1RZZ - chains L and M of the 3 polymer chains in the assembly; structure by X-ray diffraction, 2.40 A resolution.

# Chain L
Molecule: Reaction center protein L chain
From: Rhodobacter sphaeroides
UniProt: P02954 (RCEL_RHOSH); residue numbers follow UniProt; this construct covers 1-281
Chain sequence (281 residues; numbered 1 to 281; the number before each row is that of its first residue):
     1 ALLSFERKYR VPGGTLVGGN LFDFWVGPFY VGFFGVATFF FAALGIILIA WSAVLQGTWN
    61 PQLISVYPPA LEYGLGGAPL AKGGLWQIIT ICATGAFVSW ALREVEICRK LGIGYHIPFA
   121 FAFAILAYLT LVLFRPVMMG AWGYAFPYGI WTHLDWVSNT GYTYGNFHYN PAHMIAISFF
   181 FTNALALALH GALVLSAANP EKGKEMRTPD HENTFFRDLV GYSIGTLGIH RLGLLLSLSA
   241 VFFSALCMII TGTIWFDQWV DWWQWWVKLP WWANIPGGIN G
Sequence notes: engineered mutation Asn213 (Asp in P02954)
Bound ions: Fe2+: His190, His230 (shared with His219(M), Glu234(M), His266(M) of chain M)
Residues lining bound ligands:
  - bacteriochlorophyll a (BCL), molecule 1: Ile46, Ile49, Phe97, Tyr128, Leu131, Phe146, Ile150, Trp151, His153, Leu154, Trp156, Val157
  - bacteriochlorophyll a (BCL), molecule 2: Phe97, Phe121, Ala124, Ile125, Ala127, Tyr128, Leu131, Trp156, Val157, Ser158, Thr160, Gly161, Tyr162, Asn166, Phe167, His168, His173, Ala176, Ile177, Phe180, Phe181, Val241, Ser244, Ala245, Cys247, Met248
  - bacteriochlorophyll a (BCL), molecule 3: Val157, Tyr162, His168, Phe181
  - bacteriochlorophyll a (BCL), molecule 4: His168, Met174, Ile177, Ser178, Phe181, Thr182, Leu185
  - bacteriopheophytin a (BPH), molecule 1: Thr38, Phe41, Ala42, Gly45, Ile49, Ile89, Cys92, Ala93, Ala96, Phe97, Trp100, Glu104, Ile117, Ala120, Phe121, Phe123, Ala124, Tyr128, Phe146, Tyr148, Gly149, Ile150, His153, Phe180, Ser237, Leu238, Val241
  - bacteriopheophytin a (BPH), molecule 2: Phe181, Ala184, Leu185, Ala188, Leu189, Phe216, Leu219, Val220
  - ubiquinone-10 (U10): Leu185, Ala186, Leu189, His190, Leu193, Phe216, Val220, Gly221, Tyr222, Ser223, Ile224, Gly225, Ile229, Leu232

# Chain M
Molecule: Reaction center protein M chain
From: Rhodobacter sphaeroides
UniProt: P02953 (RCEM_RHOSH); residues 1-307 here = UniProt positions 1-307
Chain sequence (307 residues; numbered 1 to 307; the number before each row is that of its first residue):
     1 AEYQNIFSQV QVRGPADLGM TEDVNLANRS GVGPFSTLLG WFGNAQLGPI YLGSLGVLSL
    61 FSGLMWFFTI GIWFWYQAGW NPAVFLRDLF FFSLEPPAPE YGLSFAAPLK EGGLWLIASF
   121 FMFVAVWSWW GRTYLRAQAL GMGKHTAWAF LSAIWLWMVL GFIRPILMGS WSEAVPYGIF
   181 SHLDWTNNFS LVHGNLFYNP FHGLSIAFLY GSALLFAMHG ATILAVSRFG GECELEQIAD
   241 RGTAAERAAL FWRWTMGFNA TMEGIHRWAI WMAVLVTLTG GIGILLSGTV VDNWYVWGQN
   301 HGMAPLN
Not modelled in the structure: 1-2, 302-307
Sequence notes: engineered mutation Cys233 (Arg in P02953)
Bound ions: Fe2+: His219, Glu234, His266 (shared with His190(L), His230(L) of chain L)
Residues lining bound ligands:
  - bacteriochlorophyll a (BCL), molecule 1: Trp66, Met122, Val126, Phe150, Ala153, Ile154, Leu156, Trp157, Leu160, Trp185, Thr186, Asn187, Phe189, Ser190, Asn195, Leu196, Phe197, His202, Ser205, Ile206, Leu209, Tyr210, Val276, Thr277, Gly280, Gly281, Gly283, Ile284
  - bacteriochlorophyll a (BCL), molecule 2: Met122, Trp157, Leu160, Val175, Ile179, His182, Leu183, Trp185, Thr186
  - bacteriochlorophyll a (BCL), molecule 3: Thr186, Phe197, Tyr210
  - bacteriochlorophyll a (BCL), molecule 4: Phe197, Gly203, Ile206, Ala207, Tyr210, Gly211, Leu214
  - bacteriopheophytin a (BPH), molecule 1: Ser59, Leu60, Gly63, Leu64, Trp66, Phe67, Ala125, Val126, Trp129, Thr133, Thr146, Ala149, Phe150, Ser152, Ala153, Ala273, Val274, Thr277
  - bacteriopheophytin a (BPH), molecule 2: Tyr210, Ala213, Leu214, Ala217, Met218, Trp252, Thr255, Met256
  - spheroidene (SPO): Trp66, Phe67, Phe68, Ile70, Gly71, Ile72, Phe74, Trp75, Phe85, Leu89, Phe105, Trp115, Leu116, Ser119, Phe120, Met122, Phe123, Trp157, Met158, Leu160, Gly161, Phe162, Trp171, Val175, Pro176, Tyr177, Gly178, Ile179, His182
  - ubiquinone-10 (U10), molecule 1: Ser30, Gly31, Val32, Gly33, Leu47, Gly48, Ile50
  - ubiquinone-10 (U10), molecule 2: Leu214, Leu215, Met218, His219, Thr222, Ile223, Ala248, Ala249, Trp252, Met256, Phe258, Asn259, Ala260, Thr261, Met262, Ile265, Trp268, Met272

# Interface between chain L and chain M
Residue-residue contacts (206; chain L residue first):
  Leu3(L) with Leu250(M), hydrophobic; Arg253(M); Asn259(M)
  Phe5(L) with Arg241(M); Glu246(M)
  Glu6(L) with Leu250(M); Arg253(M); Trp254(M), hydrogen bond
  Lys8(L) with Glu246(M), salt bridge
  Tyr9(L) with Thr243(M), hydrogen bond; Glu246(M), hydrogen bond; Arg247(M); Leu250(M), hydrophobic; Trp254(M)
  Arg10(L) with Trp254(M)
  Trp25(L) with Trp254(M)
  Pro28(L) with Arg253(M); Trp254(M); Gly257(M)
  Phe29(L) with Trp254(M); Thr255(M); Met256(M); Gly257(M)
  Tyr30(L) with Trp254(M), hydrogen bond (backbone-backbone)
  Trp100(L) with Thr255(M)
  Arg103(L) with Trp254(M), hydrogen bond (side chain-backbone); Thr255(M), hydrogen bond (side chain-backbone)
  Glu104(L) with Phe251(M); Thr255(M)
  Ile107(L) with Phe251(M), hydrophobic; Trp254(M); Thr255(M)
  Cys108(L) with Phe251(M), hydrophobic
  Lys110(L) with Trp254(M)
  Leu111(L) with Arg247(M), hydrogen bond (backbone-side chain); Leu250(M); Phe251(M); Trp254(M), hydrophobic
  Gly112(L) with Arg228(M), hydrogen bond (backbone-side chain); Phe229(M)
  Ile113(L) with Ala225(M); Val226(M), hydrophobic; Arg228(M); Arg247(M); Phe251(M), hydrophobic
  Gly114(L) with Ala225(M), hydrogen bond (backbone-backbone); Arg228(M)
  His116(L) with Gln4(M), hydrogen bond (side chain-backbone); Ala221(M); Leu224(M); Ala225(M)
  Ile117(L) with Ala221(M); Thr222(M); Phe251(M), hydrophobic; Trp252(M), hydrophobic
  Trp151(L) with Phe197(M)
  Leu154(L) with Phe197(M)
  Asp155(L) with Tyr198(M)
  Val157(L) with Phe197(M), hydrophobic
  Tyr162(L) with Asn187(M), hydrogen bond; Leu191(M)
  Asn166(L) with Leu183(M); Asn187(M)
  His168(L) with Leu183(M), hydrogen bond (side chain-backbone); Thr186(M)
  Tyr169(L) with Phe180(M), hydrophobic; Asp184(M), hydrogen bond
  Phe180(L) with Leu209(M); Ala213(M), hydrophobic
  Asn183(L) with Ser212(M), hydrogen bond (side chain-backbone); Ala213(M); Phe216(M)
  Ala184(L) with Ala273(M)
  Ala186(L) with Phe216(M)
  Leu187(L) with Ser212(M); Phe216(M); Ala269(M), hydrophobic
  Ala188(L) with Ala273(M), hydrophobic
  His190(L) with His219(M); Glu234(M), salt bridge; His266(M), hydrogen bond
  Gly191(L) with His266(M)
  Ala192(L) with His145(M); Thr146(M); Ile270(M), hydrophobic
  Val194(L) with Glu234(M); Leu235(M); His266(M)
  Leu195(L) with His145(M); Glu263(M); His266(M); Arg267(M); Ile270(M), hydrophobic
  Ser196(L) with Met142(M); Gly143(M), hydrogen bond (backbone-backbone); His145(M)
  Ala197(L) with Met142(M), hydrophobic; Leu235(M), hydrophobic
  Ala198(L) with Leu235(M)
  Asn199(L) with Gly143(M); His145(M); Glu263(M), hydrogen bond; Arg267(M), hydrogen bond
  Pro200(L) with Gly141(M); Gly143(M)
  Glu201(L) with Gln138(M); Gly141(M), hydrogen bond (backbone-backbone); Met142(M); Lys144(M), salt bridge
  Lys204(L) with Gly141(M)
  Met206(L) with Leu235(M); Ala239(M), hydrophobic
  Arg207(L) with Glu22(M), salt bridge; Leu140(M), hydrogen bond (side chain-backbone); Gly141(M); Met142(M); Leu235(M)
  Thr208(L) with Leu235(M)
  Pro209(L) with Leu235(M)
  Asp210(L) with Asp17(M); Met20(M)
  His211(L) with Met20(M); Glu22(M), salt bridge; Met142(M)
  Glu212(L) with Leu235(M)
  Thr214(L) with Gly19(M); Met20(M), hydrogen bond (side chain-backbone); Arg29(M); Leu140(M)
  Phe215(L) with Thr133(M); Arg136(M); Ala137(M); Leu140(M), hydrophobic; Met142(M), hydrophobic; Thr146(M)
  Arg217(L) with Asp17(M), salt bridge; Gln46(M); Gly48(M); Pro49(M); Ile50(M)
  Asp218(L) with Arg29(M), salt bridge; Ile50(M); Tyr51(M), hydrogen bond (backbone-backbone); Arg132(M), hydrogen bond (backbone-side chain)
  Leu219(L) with Trp129(M); Arg132(M), hydrogen bond (backbone-side chain)
  Val220(L) with Ile50(M)
  Gly221(L) with Leu47(M); Gly48(M), hydrogen bond (backbone-backbone); Pro49(M); Ile50(M)
  Tyr222(L) with Leu39(M), hydrophobic; Asn44(M), hydrogen bond (side chain-backbone); Gln46(M); Leu47(M), hydrophobic
  Ser223(L) with Asn44(M), hydrogen bond (backbone-side chain)
  Ile224(L) with Gly43(M); Asn44(M), hydrogen bond (backbone-backbone)
  Gly225(L) with Asn44(M)
  Thr226(L) with Glu232(M), hydrogen bond (side chain-backbone)
  Leu227(L) with Asn5(M); Leu224(M), hydrophobic; Glu232(M)
  Gly228(L) with Phe42(M)
  Ile229(L) with Phe216(M)
  His230(L) with His219(M), hydrogen bond; Gly220(M); Ile223(M); Glu234(M), salt bridge
  Arg231(L) with Asn5(M), hydrogen bond (side chain-backbone); Ile6(M), hydrogen bond (side chain-backbone); Ser8(M), hydrogen bond; Trp41(M), hydrogen bond (side chain-backbone); Phe42(M), hydrogen bond (side chain-backbone); Leu224(M)
  Leu232(L) with Phe42(M), hydrophobic
  Gly233(L) with Phe216(M)
  Leu234(L) with Ala217(M); Leu224(M), hydrophobic
  Leu235(L) with Phe42(M), hydrophobic
  Ser237(L) with Ala213(M); Ala217(M)
  Trp263(L) with Phe90(M), hydrophobic; Phe180(M), hydrophobic
  Trp266(L) with Leu86(M), hydrogen bond (side chain-backbone); Arg87(M), hydrogen bond (side chain-backbone)
  Val267(L) with Arg87(M); Phe91(M), hydrophobic
  Trp272(L) with Ala83(M); Leu86(M), hydrophobic; Arg87(M), hydrogen bond (backbone-side chain)
  Ile275(L) with Asn81(M); Ala83(M), hydrophobic; Val84(M), hydrophobic; Arg87(M), hydrogen bond (backbone-side chain)
  Gly277(L) with Arg87(M), hydrogen bond (backbone-side chain)
  Gly278(L) with Gln77(M); Val84(M); Asp88(M)
  Ile279(L) with Asp88(M), hydrogen bond (backbone-side chain); Phe91(M), hydrophobic; Phe92(M), hydrophobic
  Asn280(L) with Arg87(M); Asp88(M), hydrogen bond; Phe91(M)
  Gly281(L) with Arg87(M)
Other interface residues (no listed pair), chain L (97 interface residues in all): Ala1, Ala120, Ser158, Phe181, Leu189, Leu193, Asn213, Leu238, Gln264, Pro276
Other interface residues (no listed pair), chain M (98 interface residues in all): Phe7, Val24, Ala78, Asn195, Tyr210, Met218, Ile238, Ala249, Met272

# Overview
97 residues of chain L and 98 residues of chain M are in contact; the contacts include 42 hydrogen bonds and 8
salt bridges. Polar contacts include Lys8(L)-Glu246(M), His190(L)-Glu234(M) and Glu201(L)-Lys144(M).
Here chain L is Reaction center protein L chain and chain M is Reaction center protein M chain, both from
Rhodobacter sphaeroides. Entry 1RZZ (Photosynthetic reaction center double mutant from rhodobacter sphaeroides
with asp L213 replaced with asn and arg ...) was determined by X-ray diffraction (same publication as 1RVJ,
1RY5, 1RZH and 1S00).
